3OQD - chain A; structure by X-ray diffraction, 1.71 A resolution.

# Chain A
Molecule: HIV-1 Protease
Organism: Human Immunodeficiency Virus 1
UniProtKB: Q000H7 (Q000H7_9HIV1); residues 1-99 here = UniProt positions 1-99
Amino-acid sequence (99 residues; row label = number of the first residue in the row):
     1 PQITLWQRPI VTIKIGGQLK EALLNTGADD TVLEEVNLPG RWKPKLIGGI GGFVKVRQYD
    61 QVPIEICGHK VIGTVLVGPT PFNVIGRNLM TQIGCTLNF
Sequence notes: conflict Asn25 (Asp in Q000H7), Glu35 (Asp in Q000H7), Val36 (Ile in Q000H7), Leu46 (Met in Q000H7); engineered mutation Phe82 (Thr in Q000H7)
What the authors report for this chain:
  - conformationally variable residues (loop rearrangement, side-chain flip): Ile50, Phe82

# In short
From the paper: conformational variability at Ile50 and Phe82.
Chain A is HIV-1 Protease (Human Immunodeficiency Virus 1); the structure, Crystal Structures of
Multidrug-Resistant Clinical Isolate 769 HIV-1 Protease Variants, was determined by X-ray diffraction,
deposited together with 3OQ7, 3OQA and 3PJ6.
